8ROL - chains A and B; structure by X-ray diffraction, 3.11 A resolution.

# Chain A
Protein: Structural maintenance of chromosomes protein 3
Source organism: Homo sapiens
UniProtKB: Q9UQE7 (SMC3_HUMAN); residue numbers follow UniProt; this construct covers 1-211, 979-1217
Amino-acid sequence (462 residues; each row starts with the number of its first residue; note: 755 numbers in that range are skipped by the numbering (no residue carries them; nothing is unmodelled there)):
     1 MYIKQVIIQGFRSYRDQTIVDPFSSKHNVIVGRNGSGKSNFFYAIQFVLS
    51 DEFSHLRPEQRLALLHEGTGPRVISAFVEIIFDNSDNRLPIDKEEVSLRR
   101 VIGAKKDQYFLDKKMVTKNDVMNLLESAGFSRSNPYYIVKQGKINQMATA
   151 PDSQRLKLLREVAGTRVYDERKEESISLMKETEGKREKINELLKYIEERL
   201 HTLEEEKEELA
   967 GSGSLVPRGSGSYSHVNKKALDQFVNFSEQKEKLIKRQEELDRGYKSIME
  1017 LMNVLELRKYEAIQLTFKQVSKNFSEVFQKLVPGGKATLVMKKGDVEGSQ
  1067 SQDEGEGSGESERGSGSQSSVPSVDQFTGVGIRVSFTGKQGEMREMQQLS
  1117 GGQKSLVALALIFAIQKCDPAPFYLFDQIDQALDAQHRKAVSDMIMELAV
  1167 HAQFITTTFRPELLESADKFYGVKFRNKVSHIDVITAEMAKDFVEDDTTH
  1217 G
Disordered / not traced: 967-982, 1060-1089, 1213-1217
Construct notes: linker (967-978); engineered mutation Gln1144 (Glu in Q9UQE7)
Ion coordination: Mg2+: Ser39 (together with ATP-gamma-S)
Ligand contacts: ATP-gamma-S (AGS; phosphothiophosphoric acid-adenylate ester): Arg12, Ser13, Arg33, Asn34, Gly35, Ser36, Gly37, Lys38, Ser39, Asn40, Ala63, Leu65, His66, Glu67, Gln1144, Phe1175, Phe1191
Curated features (UniProtKB/Swiss-Prot):
  - binding site (ATP): Gly32 to Ser39
  - modified residue: Lys105 (N6-acetyllysine), Lys106 (N6-acetyllysine), Lys140 (N6-acetyllysine), Ser1013 (Phosphoserine), Ser1065 (Phosphoserine), Ser1067 (Phosphoserine), Ser1074 (Phosphoserine), Ser1083 (Phosphoserine), Lys1190 (N6-acetyllysine)
From the paper describing this entry:
  - conformationally variable residues (side-chain flip): Gln141

# Chain B
Protein: Double-strand-break repair protein rad21 homolog
Source organism: Homo sapiens
UniProtKB: O60216 (RAD21_HUMAN); residue numbers follow UniProt; this construct covers 1-102
Amino-acid sequence (110 residues; each row starts with the number of its first residue):
     1 MFYAHFVLSKRGPLAKIWLAAHWDKKLTKAHVFECNLESSVESIISPKVK
    51 MALRTSGHLLLGVVRIYHRKAKYLLADCNEAFIKIKMAFRPGVVDLPEEN
   101 REGSLEVLFQ
Disordered / not traced: 1-11, 90-110
Construct notes: expression tag (103-110)
Curated features (UniProtKB/Swiss-Prot):
  - modified residue: Ser46 (Phosphoserine)
  - cross-link: Lys48 (Glycyl lysine isopeptide (Lys-Gly) (interchain with G-Cter in SUMO2))

# Chain A / chain B interface
Contacting residue pairs (88):
  Pro90(A) - Leu19(B)  hydrophobic
  Pro90(A) - Trp23(B)  hydrogen bond (backbone-side chain)
  Asp92(A) - Lys26(B)  salt bridge
  Asp120(A) - Trp23(B)
  Asn123(A) - His22(B)
  Glu126(A) - Trp18(B)
  Glu126(A) - His22(B)
  Glu126(A) - His58(B)  salt bridge
  Ser127(A) - Trp18(B)  hydrogen bond (backbone-side chain)
  Ser127(A) - His22(B)
  Ser131(A) - Arg54(B)  hydrogen bond
  Ser133(A) - Arg54(B)
  Ala163(A) - Leu53(B)
  Thr165(A) - Leu53(B)
  Val167(A) - Arg54(B)
  Tyr168(A) - Leu53(B)  hydrophobic
  Tyr168(A) - Gly57(B)
  Arg171(A) - Ala21(B)
  Arg171(A) - His22(B)
  Arg171(A) - Gly57(B)
  Arg171(A) - His58(B)  hydrogen bond
  Arg171(A) - Leu61(B)
  Glu174(A) - Leu61(B)
  Ser175(A) - Leu60(B)
  Ser175(A) - Leu61(B)
  Ser175(A) - Val64(B)
  Leu178(A) - Val64(B)  hydrophobic
  Leu178(A) - His68(B)
  Met179(A) - Val64(B)  hydrophobic
  Met179(A) - Tyr67(B)  hydrophobic
  Thr182(A) - Tyr67(B)
  Thr182(A) - His68(B)  hydrogen bond
  Lys185(A) - His68(B)
  Lys185(A) - Lys72(B)
  Lys185(A) - Leu75(B)
  Arg186(A) - Tyr67(B)
  Lys188(A) - Leu75(B)
  Ile189(A) - Ala71(B)
  Ile189(A) - Leu74(B)  hydrophobic
  Ile189(A) - Leu75(B)
  Leu192(A) - Cys78(B)
  Leu192(A) - Asn79(B)
  Leu192(A) - Phe82(B)  hydrophobic
  Leu193(A) - Cys78(B)  hydrophobic
  Tyr195(A) - Phe82(B)  hydrophobic
  Ile196(A) - Cys78(B)
  Ile196(A) - Ala81(B)
  Ile196(A) - Phe82(B)
  Arg199(A) - Ile85(B)
  Arg199(A) - Lys86(B)
  Arg199(A) - Phe89(B)
  Leu200(A) - Ile85(B)  hydrophobic
  Leu203(A) - Phe89(B)  hydrophobic
  Glu206(A) - Phe89(B)
  Asn983(A) - Ala88(B)
  Ala986(A) - Ala88(B)
  Phe993(A) - Lys84(B)
  Phe993(A) - Ile85(B)  hydrophobic
  Leu1000(A) - Cys78(B)  hydrophobic
  Leu1000(A) - Ala81(B)  hydrophobic
  Arg1003(A) - Phe33(B)
  Arg1003(A) - Leu74(B)
  Arg1003(A) - Asp77(B)  salt bridge
  Gln1004(A) - Leu74(B)
  Glu1006(A) - Lys70(B)  salt bridge
  Leu1007(A) - Tyr67(B)  hydrophobic
  Leu1007(A) - Lys70(B)
  Leu1007(A) - Ala71(B)  hydrophobic
  Leu1007(A) - Leu74(B)  hydrophobic
  Arg1009(A) - Glu38(B)  salt bridge
  Tyr1011(A) - Tyr67(B)
  Ser1013(A) - Glu38(B)
  Ser1013(A) - Val41(B)
  Ile1014(A) - Val63(B)  hydrophobic
  Ile1014(A) - Val64(B)  hydrophobic
  Ile1014(A) - Tyr67(B)  hydrophobic
  Leu1017(A) - Ile44(B)  hydrophobic
  Leu1017(A) - Ile45(B)  hydrophobic
  Leu1017(A) - Leu60(B)  hydrophobic
  Met1018(A) - Leu60(B)  hydrophobic
  Leu1021(A) - Ser56(B)
  Arg1024(A) - Ile44(B)
  Arg1024(A) - Ile45(B)  hydrogen bond (side chain-backbone)
  Arg1024(A) - Lys50(B)
  Lys1025(A) - Leu53(B)
  Ala1028(A) - Leu53(B)  hydrophobic
  Leu1031(A) - Lys50(B)
  Asp1135(A) - Arg54(B)  salt bridge
Also at the interface, not in a pair above, chain A (62 interface residues in all): Ile91, Leu124, Gly164, Lys172, Glu181, Glu183, Thr202, Gln989, Gln996, Gly1010, Glu1016, Val1020
Also at the interface, not in a pair above, chain B (42 interface residues in all): Cys35, Leu37, Arg65, Tyr73

# Summary
62 residues of chain A face 42 of chain B across their interface; the contacts include 6 hydrogen bonds and 6
salt bridges. Among the polar pairs are Asp92(A)-Lys26(B), Glu126(A)-His58(B) and Arg1003(A)-Asp77(B). Chain A
binds ATP-gamma-S. Curated annotation (UniProt) lists 8 ATP-binding residues on chain A. From the paper:
conformational variability at Gln141(A).
Here chain A is Structural maintenance of chromosomes protein 3 and chain B is Double-strand-break repair
protein rad21 homolog, both from Homo sapiens. Entry 8ROL (Human cohesin SMC3-HD(EQ)/RAD21-N complex -
ATP-Mg-bound conformation - Form 2) was determined by X-ray diffraction, deposited together with 8P0A, 8PQ5,
8RO6, 8RO7, 8RO8, 8RO9 and 11 further entries.
